4HZC - chains A and B of the 6 polymer chains in the assembly; structure by X-ray diffraction, 1.97 A resolution.

== Chain A (and B) ==
Protein: CysE, serine acetyltransferase
Organism: Brucella abortus
Notes: chain B of this document is another copy of the same molecule, construct and numbering; everything in this record applies to it too
UniProtKB: B2S6A2 (B2S6A2_BRUA1); residues 1-274 here = UniProt positions 1-274
Amino-acid sequence (281 residues; row label = number of the first residue in the row):
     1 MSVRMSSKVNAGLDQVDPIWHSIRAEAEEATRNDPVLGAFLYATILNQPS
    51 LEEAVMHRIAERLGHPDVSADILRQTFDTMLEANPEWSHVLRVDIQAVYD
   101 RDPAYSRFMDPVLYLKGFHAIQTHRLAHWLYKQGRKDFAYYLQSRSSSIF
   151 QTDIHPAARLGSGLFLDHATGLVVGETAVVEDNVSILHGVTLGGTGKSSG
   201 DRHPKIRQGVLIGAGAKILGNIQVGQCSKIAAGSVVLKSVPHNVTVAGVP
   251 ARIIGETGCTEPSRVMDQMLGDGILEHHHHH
Not modelled in the structure: 1-15, 261-281 (chain B: 1-15, 197, 261-281)
Construct notes: expression tag (275-281)
Disulfides: Cys-227/Cys-259
Bound ions: Mg2+: Glu-61 (shared with 1 residue of chain F)

== How chain A and chain B interact ==
Pairs across the interface (17):
  Ala-39(A) / Ile-72(B)  hydrophobic
  Ala-43(A) / Gln-75(B)  hydrogen bond (backbone-side chain)
  Asn-47(A) / Gln-75(B)  hydrogen bond
  Gln-48(A) / Gln-75(B)
  His-57(A) / Asp-71(B)
  Glu-61(A) / Asp-71(B)
  Asp-71(A) / His-57(B)
  Asp-71(A) / Glu-61(B)
  Asp-71(A) / Arg-74(B)  salt bridge
  Ile-72(A) / Ala-39(B)  hydrophobic
  Ile-72(A) / Ala-43(B)  hydrophobic
  Arg-74(A) / Asp-71(B)  salt bridge
  Arg-74(A) / Arg-74(B)
  Gln-75(A) / Ala-43(B)  hydrogen bond (side chain-backbone)
  Gln-75(A) / Asn-47(B)  hydrogen bond
  Gln-75(A) / Gln-48(B)
  Gln-75(A) / His-57(B)
Other interface residues (no listed pair), chain A (11 interface residues in all): Tyr-42
Other interface residues (no listed pair), chain B (11 interface residues in all): Tyr-42

== In short ==
Chain A and chain B each contribute 11 residues to their interface; the contacts include 4 hydrogen bonds and
2 salt bridges. Polar contacts include Asp-71(A)/Arg-74(B), Ala-43(A)/Gln-75(B) and Asn-47(A)/Gln-75(B).
Both chains are CysE, serine acetyltransferase (Brucella abortus). Entry 4HZC (Crystal structure of Serine
acetyltransferase from Brucella abortus strain S19) was determined by X-ray diffraction, deposited together
with 4HZD.
